6CW6 - chains A and C of the 4 polymer chains in the assembly; structure by X-ray diffraction, 2.85 A resolution.

== Chain A ==
Molecule: Antigen-presenting glycoprotein CD1d1
Source organism: Mus musculus
UniProtKB: P11609 (CD1D1_MOUSE); residues 1-279 here correspond to UniProt positions 19-297 (UniProt number = residue number + 18)
Chain sequence (285 residues; numbered 1 to 285; the number before each row is that of its first residue):
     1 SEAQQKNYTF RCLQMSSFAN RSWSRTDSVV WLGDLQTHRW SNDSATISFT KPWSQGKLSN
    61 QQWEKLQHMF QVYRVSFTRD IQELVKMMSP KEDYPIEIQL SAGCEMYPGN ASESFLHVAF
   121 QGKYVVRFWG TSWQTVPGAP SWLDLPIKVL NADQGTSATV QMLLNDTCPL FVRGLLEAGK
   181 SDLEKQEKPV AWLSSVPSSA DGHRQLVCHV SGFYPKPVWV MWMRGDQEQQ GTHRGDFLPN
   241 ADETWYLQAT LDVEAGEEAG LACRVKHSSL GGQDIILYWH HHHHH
Not modelled in the structure: 1-6, 197-201, 280-285
Disulfides: Cys104-Cys168, Cys208-Cys263
Covalently attached groups: N-acetylglucosamine (NAG) linked to Asn20, Asn42; glycan linked to Asn165
Differences from the reference sequence: expression tag (280-285)
Ligand contacts: PBS ((2S,3S,4R)-N-octanoyl-1-[(alpha-D-galactopyranosyl)oxy]-2-amino-octadecane-3,4-diol): Met69, Val72, Tyr73, Ser76, Phe77, Asp80, Ile81, Leu84, Val85, Ile98, Leu100, Val118, Phe120, Trp133, Trp142, Leu143, Pro146, Leu150, Asp153, Gly155, Thr156, Thr159, Val160, Leu163

== Chain C ==
Molecule: Chimeric T cell antigen receptor alpha chain
Source organism: Mus musculus
UniProtKB: K7N5M3 (K7N5M3_HUMAN); residues 94-208 here correspond to UniProt positions 96-210 (UniProt number = residue number + 2)
Chain sequence (209 residues; numbered 0 to 208; the number before each row is that of its first residue; numbering starts at 0):
     0 MKTQVEQSPQ SLVVRQGENC VLQCNYSVTP DNHLRWFKQD TGKGLVSLTV LVDQKDKTSN
    60 GRYSATLDKD AKHSTLHITA TLLDDTATYI CVVGDRGSAL GRLHFGAGTQ LIVIPDIQNP
   120 DPAVYQLRDS KSSDKSVCLF TDFDSQTNVS QSKDSDVYIT DKCVLDMRSM DFKSNSAVAW
   180 SNKSDFACAN AFNNSIIPED TFFPSPESS
Not modelled in the structure: 0-1, 183, 205-208
Disulfides: Cys23-Cys90, Cys137-Cys187
Ligand contacts: PBS ((2S,3S,4R)-N-octanoyl-1-[(alpha-D-galactopyranosyl)oxy]-2-amino-octadecane-3,4-diol): Pro29, Asp30, Asn31, Asp94, Arg95, Gly96

== How chain A and chain C interact ==
Contacting residue pairs (18):
  Val72(A) with Thr28(C); Pro29(C), hydrophobic
  Ser76(A) with Pro29(C); Arg95(C), hydrogen bond (backbone-side chain)
  Arg79(A) with Asp94(C), salt bridge; Arg95(C); Leu99(C), hydrogen bond (side chain-backbone); Gly100(C); Arg101(C)
  Asp80(A) with Arg95(C), salt bridge; Leu99(C)
  Glu83(A) with Leu99(C); Arg101(C), salt bridge
  Met87(A) with Leu99(C), hydrophobic
  Val149(A) with Ser97(C); Leu99(C), hydrophobic
  Ala152(A) with Gly96(C)
  Asp153(A) with Gly96(C), hydrogen bond (backbone-backbone)
Also at the interface, not in a pair above, chain A (12 interface residues in all): Leu84, Lys86, Gln154
Also at the interface, not in a pair above, chain C (10 interface residues in all): Asn31

== Summary ==
12 residues of chain A and 10 residues of chain C are in contact; the contacts include 3 hydrogen bonds and 3
salt bridges. Polar contacts include Arg79(A)-Asp94(C), Asp80(A)-Arg95(C) and Glu83(A)-Arg101(C). Compound PBS
is bound between chain A and chain C.
Here chain A is Antigen-presenting glycoprotein CD1d1 and chain C is Chimeric T cell antigen receptor alpha
chain, both from Mus musculus. Entry 6CW6 (Structure of alpha-GC[8,18] bound by CD1d and in complex with the
Va14Vb8.2 TCR) was determined by X-ray diffraction (same publication as 6C5M, 6C69, 6C6A, 6C6C, 6C6E, 6C6H and
10 further entries).
